Entry 8DM7 (electron microscopy, 2.49 A resolution); this record covers chains A and D of the 5 polymer chains in the assembly.

Chain A:
Protein: Spike glycoprotein
Source organism: Severe acute respiratory syndrome coronavirus 2
UniProtKB: P0DTC2 (SPIKE_SARS2); residue numbers follow UniProt; this construct covers 1-23, 27-1208
Amino-acid sequence (1285 residues; each row starts with the number of its first residue; note: 3 numbers in that range are skipped by the numbering (no residue carries them; nothing is unmodelled there)):
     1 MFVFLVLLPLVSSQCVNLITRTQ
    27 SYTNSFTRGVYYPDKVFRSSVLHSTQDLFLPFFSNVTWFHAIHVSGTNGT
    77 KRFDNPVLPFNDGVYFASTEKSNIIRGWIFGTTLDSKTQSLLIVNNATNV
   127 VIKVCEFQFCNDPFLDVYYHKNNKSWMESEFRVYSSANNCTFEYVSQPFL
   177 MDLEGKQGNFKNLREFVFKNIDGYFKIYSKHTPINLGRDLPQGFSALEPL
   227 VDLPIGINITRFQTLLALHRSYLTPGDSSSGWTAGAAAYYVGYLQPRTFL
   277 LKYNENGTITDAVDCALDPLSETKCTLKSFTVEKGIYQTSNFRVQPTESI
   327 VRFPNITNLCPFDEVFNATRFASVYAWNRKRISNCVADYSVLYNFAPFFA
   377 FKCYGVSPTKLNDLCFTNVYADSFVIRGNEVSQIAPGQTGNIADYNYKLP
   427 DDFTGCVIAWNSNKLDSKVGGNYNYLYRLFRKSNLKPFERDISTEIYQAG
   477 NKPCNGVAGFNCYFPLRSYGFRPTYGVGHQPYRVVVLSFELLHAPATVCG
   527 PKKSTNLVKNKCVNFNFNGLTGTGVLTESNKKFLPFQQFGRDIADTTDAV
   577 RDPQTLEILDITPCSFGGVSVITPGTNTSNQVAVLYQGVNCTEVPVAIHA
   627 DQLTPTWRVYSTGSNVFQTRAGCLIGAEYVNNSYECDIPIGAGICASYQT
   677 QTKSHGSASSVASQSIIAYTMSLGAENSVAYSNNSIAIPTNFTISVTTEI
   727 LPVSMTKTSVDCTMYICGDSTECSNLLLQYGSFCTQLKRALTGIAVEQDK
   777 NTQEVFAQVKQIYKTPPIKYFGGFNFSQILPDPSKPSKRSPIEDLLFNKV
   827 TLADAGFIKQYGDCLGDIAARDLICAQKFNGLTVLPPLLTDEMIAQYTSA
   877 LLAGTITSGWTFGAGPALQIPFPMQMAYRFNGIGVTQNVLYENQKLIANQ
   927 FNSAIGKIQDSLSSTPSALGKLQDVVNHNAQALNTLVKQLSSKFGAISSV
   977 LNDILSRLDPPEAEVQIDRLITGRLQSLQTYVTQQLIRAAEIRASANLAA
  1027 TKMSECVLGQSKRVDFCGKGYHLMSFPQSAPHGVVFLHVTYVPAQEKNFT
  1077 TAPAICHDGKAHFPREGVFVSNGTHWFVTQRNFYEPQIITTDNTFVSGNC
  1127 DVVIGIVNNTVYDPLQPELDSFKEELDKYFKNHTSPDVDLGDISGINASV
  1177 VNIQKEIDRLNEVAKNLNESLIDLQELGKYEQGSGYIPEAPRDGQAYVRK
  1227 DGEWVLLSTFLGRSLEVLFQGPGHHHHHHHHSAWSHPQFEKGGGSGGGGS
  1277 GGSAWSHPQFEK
Unresolved in the structure: 1-13, 72-77, 145-152, 179-186, 250-255, 621-640, 676-690, 828-847, 1148-1288
Sequence notes: conflict Ile19 (Thr in P0DTC2), Ser27 (Ala in P0DTC2), Asp142 (Gly in P0DTC2), 34 further conflict positions vs the reference (P0DTC2) not listed; expression tag (1209-1288)
Disulfides: Cys15-Cys136, Cys131-Cys166, Cys291-Cys301, Cys336-Cys361, Cys379-Cys432, Cys391-Cys525, Cys480-Cys488, Cys538-Cys590, Cys617-Cys649, Cys662-Cys671, Cys738-Cys760, Cys743-Cys749, Cys1032-Cys1043, Cys1082-Cys1126
Glycans and other covalent adducts: N-acetylglucosamine (NAG) linked to Asn61, Asn122, Asn165, Asn234, Asn282, Asn331, Asn343, Asn709, Asn717, Asn801, Asn1074, Asn1098, Asn1134
UniProt features mapped onto this chain:
  - region: Asn280 to Cys301 (Putative superantigen), Asn448 to Phe456 (Immunodominant HLA epitope recognized by the CD8+), Ser816 to Tyr837 (Fusion peptide 1), Lys835 to Phe855 (Fusion peptide 2), Asp1163 to Glu1202 (Heptad repeat 2)
  - site: Arg815, Ser816 (Cleavage)
  - glycosylation: Asn17 (N-linked (GlcNAc...) (complex) asparagine), Asn61 (N-linked (GlcNAc...) (hybrid) asparagine), Asn74 (N-linked (GlcNAc...) (complex) asparagine), Asn122 (N-linked (GlcNAc...) (hybrid) asparagine), Asn149 (N-linked (GlcNAc...) (complex) asparagine), Asn165 (N-linked (GlcNAc...) (complex) asparagine), Asn234 (N-linked (GlcNAc...) (high mannose) asparagine), Asn282 (N-linked (GlcNAc...) (complex) asparagine), Thr323 (O-linked (GalNAc) threonine), Ser325 (O-linked (HexNAc...) serine), Asn331 (N-linked (GlcNAc...) (complex) asparagine), Asn343 (N-linked (GlcNAc...) (complex) asparagine), Asn603 (N-linked (GlcNAc...) (hybrid) asparagine), Asn616 (N-linked (GlcNAc...) (complex) asparagine), Asn657 (N-linked (GlcNAc...) (complex) asparagine), Thr676 (O-linked (GlcNAc...) threonine), Thr678 (O-linked (GlcNAc...) threonine), Asn709 (N-linked (GlcNAc...) (high mannose) asparagine), Asn717 (N-linked (GlcNAc...) (hybrid) asparagine), Asn801 (N-linked (GlcNAc...) (hybrid) asparagine) and 6 more in UniProt
What the authors report for this chain:
  - post-translational modification sites: Asn74 (proposed by the authors, not directly observed)

Chain D:
Protein: Angiotensin-converting enzyme 2
Source organism: Mus musculus
Notes: EC 3.4.17.23, 3.4.17.-
UniProtKB: Q8R0I0 (ACE2_MOUSE); residue numbers follow UniProt; this construct covers 1-615
Amino-acid sequence (621 residues; numbered 1 to 621; the number before each row is that of its first residue):
     1 MSSSSWLLLSLVAVTTAQSLTEENAKTFLNNFNQEAEDLSYQSSLASWNY
    51 NTNITEENAQKMSEAAAKWSAFYEEQSKTAQSFSLQEIQTPIIKRQLQAL
   101 QQSGSSALSADKNKQLNTILNTMSTIYSTGKVCNPKNPQECLLLEPGLDE
   151 IMATSTDYNSRLWAWEGWRAEVGKQLRPLYEEYVVLKNEMARANNYNDYG
   201 DYWRGDYEAEGADGYNYNRNQLIEDVERTFAEIKPLYEHLHAYVRRKLMD
   251 TYPSYISPTGCLPAHLLGDMWGRFWTNLYPLTVPFAQKPNIDVTDAMMNQ
   301 GWDAERIFQEAEKFFVSVGLPHMTQGFWANSMLTEPADGRKVVCHPTAWD
   351 LGHGDFRIKMCTKVTMDNFLTAHHEMGHIQYDMAYARQPFLLRNGANEGF
   401 HEAVGEIMSLSAATPKHLKSIGLLPSDFQEDSETEINFLLKQALTIVGTL
   451 PFTYMLEKWRWMVFRGEIPKEQWMKKWWEMKREIVGVVEPLPHDETYCDP
   501 ASLFHVSNDYSFIRYYTRTIYQFQFQEALCQAAKYNGSLHKCDISNSTEA
   551 GQKLLKMLSLGNSEPWTKALENVVGARNMDVKPLLNYFQPLFDWLKEQNR
   601 NSFVGWNTEWSPYADHHHHHH
Unresolved in the structure: 1-19, 613-621
Sequence notes: expression tag (616-621)
Disulfides: Cys133-Cys141, Cys530-Cys542
Glycans and other covalent adducts: N-acetylglucosamine (NAG) linked to Asn53, Asn546
UniProt features mapped onto this chain:
  - active site: Glu375 (Proton acceptor), His505 (Proton donor)
  - binding site (chloride): Arg169, Trp477, Lys481
  - binding site (substrate): Arg273, His345, Pro346, Tyr515
  - binding site (Zn(2+)): His374, His378, Glu402
  - glycosylation (N-linked (GlcNAc...) asparagine): Asn53, Asn536, Asn546

Interface between chain A and chain D:
Pairs across the interface (32):
  Arg403(A) - His353(D)
  Tyr449(A) - Asp38(D)  hydrogen bond
  Tyr449(A) - Gln42(D)  hydrogen bond
  Tyr453(A) - Gln34(D)  hydrogen bond
  Leu455(A) - Asn30(D)
  Phe456(A) - Thr27(D)
  Phe456(A) - Asn30(D)
  Phe456(A) - Asn31(D)
  Ala475(A) - Asn24(D)
  Ala475(A) - Thr27(D)
  Gly476(A) - Asn24(D)
  Phe486(A) - Ser82(D)
  Phe486(A) - Phe83(D)  hydrophobic
  Asn487(A) - Asn24(D)
  Tyr489(A) - Phe28(D)
  Tyr489(A) - Asn31(D)
  Arg493(A) - Asn31(D)  hydrogen bond
  Arg493(A) - Gln34(D)
  Arg493(A) - Glu35(D)  salt bridge
  Ser494(A) - Gln34(D)
  Arg498(A) - Asp38(D)  salt bridge
  Arg498(A) - Tyr41(D)
  Arg498(A) - Gln42(D)  hydrogen bond
  Thr500(A) - Tyr41(D)  hydrogen bond
  Thr500(A) - Asn330(D)
  Thr500(A) - Asp355(D)
  Thr500(A) - Arg357(D)
  Tyr501(A) - Tyr41(D)  hydrophobic
  Tyr501(A) - His353(D)
  Gly502(A) - His353(D)  hydrogen bond (backbone-backbone)
  Gly502(A) - Gly354(D)
  His505(A) - His353(D)  hydrogen bond
Interface residues without a listed pair, chain A (18 interface residues in all): Tyr473
Interface residues without a listed pair, chain D (19 interface residues in all): Glu37, Thr79
From the paper, about this interface:
  - residue pairs: Arg493(A)-Asn31(D) (hydrogen bond), Tyr501(A)-His353(D) (pi stacking), His505(A)-His353(D) (hydrogen bond)

Overview:
Chain A and chain D form an interface of 18 and 19 residues respectively; the contacts include 8 hydrogen
bonds and 2 salt bridges. Polar contacts include Arg493(A)-Glu35(D), Arg498(A)-Asp38(D) and
Tyr449(A)-Asp38(D). The authors report hydrogen bonds between Arg493(A) and Asn31(D) and His505(A) and
His353(D); pi stacking between Tyr501(A) and His353(D). From the paper: a modification site at Asn74(A).
Here chain A is Spike glycoprotein (Severe acute respiratory syndrome coronavirus 2) and chain D is
Angiotensin-converting enzyme 2 (Mus musculus). Entry 8DM7 (Cryo-EM structure of SARS-CoV-2 Omicron BA.2 spike
protein in complex with mouse ACE2) was determined by electron microscopy (same publication as 8DM3, 8DM4,
8DM5, 8DM6, 8DM8, 8DM9 and 8DMA).
